Entry 3OJN (X-ray diffraction, 1.65 A resolution); this record covers chains B and D of the 4 polymer chains in the assembly.

Chain B (and D):
Molecule: Homoprotocatechuate 2,3-dioxygenase
Source organism: Brevibacterium fuscum
Notes: EC 1.13.11.15; chain D of this document is another copy of the same molecule, construct and numbering; everything in this record applies to it too
UniProtKB: Q45135 (Q45135_9MICO); residue numbers follow UniProt; this construct covers 1-365
Sequence (365 residues; each row starts with the number of its first residue):
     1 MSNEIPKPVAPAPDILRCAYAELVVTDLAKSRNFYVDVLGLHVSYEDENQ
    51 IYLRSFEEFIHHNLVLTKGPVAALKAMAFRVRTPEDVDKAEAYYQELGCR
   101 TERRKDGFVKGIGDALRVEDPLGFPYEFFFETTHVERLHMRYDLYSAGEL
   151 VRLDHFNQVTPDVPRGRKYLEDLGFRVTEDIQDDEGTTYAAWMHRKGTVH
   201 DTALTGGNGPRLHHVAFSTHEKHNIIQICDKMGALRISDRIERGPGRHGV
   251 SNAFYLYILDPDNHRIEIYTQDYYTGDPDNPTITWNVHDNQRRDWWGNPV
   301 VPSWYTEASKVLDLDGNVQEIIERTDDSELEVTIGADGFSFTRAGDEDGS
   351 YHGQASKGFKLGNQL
Not modelled in the structure: 1-3, 363-365
Metal / ion sites: Mn2+: His-155, His-214, Glu-267; Ca2+: Asp-184, Glu-185

Interface between chain B and chain D:
Pairs across the interface (76):
  Ile-226(B) / Lys-222(D)
  Ile-226(B) / Ile-226(D)  hydrophobic
  Ile-226(B) / Phe-254(D)  hydrophobic
  Ile-226(B) / Trp-296(D)  hydrophobic
  Cys-229(B) / Trp-296(D)
  Asp-230(B) / Arg-247(D)  salt bridge
  Asp-230(B) / Trp-295(D)  hydrogen bond (backbone-side chain)
  Asp-230(B) / Trp-296(D)  hydrogen bond
  Gly-233(B) / Gln-291(D)  hydrogen bond (backbone-side chain)
  Gly-233(B) / Trp-295(D)
  Ala-234(B) / Trp-295(D)
  Arg-236(B) / Trp-285(D)
  Arg-236(B) / Asp-289(D)  salt bridge
  Arg-236(B) / Gln-291(D)
  Arg-236(B) / Thr-342(D)  hydrogen bond (side chain-backbone)
  Arg-236(B) / Arg-343(D)  hydrogen bond (backbone-side chain)
  Ser-238(B) / Gln-291(D)  hydrogen bond
  Ser-238(B) / Trp-295(D)
  Ser-238(B) / Trp-296(D)
  Ser-238(B) / Thr-342(D)
  Ser-238(B) / Lys-357(D)  hydrogen bond (backbone-side chain)
  Asp-239(B) / Thr-342(D)
  Asp-239(B) / Arg-343(D)  salt bridge
  Asp-239(B) / Gly-349(D)
  Ile-241(B) / Trp-296(D)  hydrophobic
  Ile-241(B) / Lys-357(D)  hydrogen bond (backbone-side chain)
  Gly-244(B) / Asn-298(D)  hydrogen bond (backbone-side chain)
  Pro-245(B) / Trp-296(D)
  Arg-247(B) / Asp-230(D)  salt bridge
  Phe-254(B) / Ile-226(D)  hydrophobic
  Trp-285(B) / Arg-236(D)
  Asp-289(B) / Arg-236(D)  salt bridge
  Gln-291(B) / Gly-233(D)  hydrogen bond (side chain-backbone)
  Gln-291(B) / Arg-236(D)
  Gln-291(B) / Ser-238(D)  hydrogen bond
  Trp-295(B) / Asp-230(D)  hydrogen bond (side chain-backbone)
  Trp-295(B) / Gly-233(D)
  Trp-295(B) / Ala-234(D)
  Trp-295(B) / Ser-238(D)
  Trp-296(B) / Ile-226(D)  hydrophobic
  Trp-296(B) / Cys-229(D)
  Trp-296(B) / Asp-230(D)  hydrogen bond
  Trp-296(B) / Ser-238(D)
  Trp-296(B) / Ile-241(D)
  Trp-296(B) / Pro-245(D)
  Asn-298(B) / Gly-244(D)  hydrogen bond (side chain-backbone)
  Pro-299(B) / Phe-359(D)  hydrophobic
  Val-301(B) / Lys-357(D)
  Val-301(B) / Phe-359(D)  hydrophobic
  Thr-342(B) / Arg-236(D)  hydrogen bond (backbone-side chain)
  Thr-342(B) / Ser-238(D)
  Thr-342(B) / Asp-239(D)
  Arg-343(B) / Arg-236(D)  hydrogen bond (side chain-backbone)
  Arg-343(B) / Ile-237(D)
  Arg-343(B) / Asp-239(D)  salt bridge
  Gly-349(B) / Asp-239(D)
  Gln-354(B) / Gly-362(D)
  Lys-357(B) / Ser-238(D)  hydrogen bond (side chain-backbone)
  Lys-357(B) / Ile-241(D)  hydrogen bond (side chain-backbone)
  Lys-357(B) / Glu-242(D)
  Lys-357(B) / Val-301(D)
  Gly-358(B) / Pro-302(D)
  Gly-358(B) / Leu-361(D)
  Gly-358(B) / Gly-362(D)  hydrogen bond (backbone-backbone)
  Phe-359(B) / Pro-299(D)  hydrophobic
  Phe-359(B) / Val-301(D)  hydrophobic
  Phe-359(B) / Phe-359(D)  hydrophobic
  Phe-359(B) / Lys-360(D)
  Phe-359(B) / Gly-362(D)
  Lys-360(B) / Phe-359(D)
  Lys-360(B) / Lys-360(D)  hydrogen bond (backbone-backbone)
  Lys-360(B) / Leu-361(D)
  Lys-360(B) / Gly-362(D)
  Leu-361(B) / Lys-360(D)
  Gly-362(B) / Gly-358(D)  hydrogen bond (backbone-backbone)
  Gly-362(B) / Lys-360(D)
Also at the interface, not in a pair above, chain B (41 interface residues in all): Lys-222, His-223, Ile-237, Glu-242, Gly-297, Val-300, Pro-302, Asp-348, Tyr-351, Ala-355
Also at the interface, not in a pair above, chain D (40 interface residues in all): Gly-297, Val-300, Asp-348, Tyr-351, Gln-354, Ala-355

Overview:
41 residues of chain B face 40 of chain D across their interface; the contacts include 21 hydrogen bonds and 6
salt bridges. Among the polar pairs are Asp-230(B)/Arg-247(D), Arg-236(B)/Asp-289(D) and
Asp-239(B)/Arg-343(D). His-155(B), His-214(B) and Glu-267(B) coordinate Mn2+. Asp-184(B) and Glu-185(B)
coordinate Ca2+.
Both chains are Homoprotocatechuate 2,3-dioxygenase (Brevibacterium fuscum). Entry 3OJN (Structure of
Mn-substituted Homoprotocatechuate 2,3-Dioxygenase at 1.65 Ang resolution) was determined by X-ray diffraction
together with 3OJJ, 3OJK and 3OJT from the same study.
